Entry 6F56 (X-ray diffraction, 1.94 A resolution); this record covers chains A and D of the 4 polymer chains in the assembly.

== Chain A (and D) ==
Molecule: Glycylpeptide N-tetradecanoyltransferase 1
Organism: Homo sapiens
Notes: EC 2.3.1.97; chain D of this document is another copy of the same molecule, construct and numbering; everything in this record applies to it too
UniProt: P30419 (NMT1_HUMAN), isoform P30419-2; residues 109-496 here correspond to UniProt positions 29-416 (UniProt number = residue number - 80)
Sequence (410 residues; numbered 87 to 496; the number before each row is that of its first residue):
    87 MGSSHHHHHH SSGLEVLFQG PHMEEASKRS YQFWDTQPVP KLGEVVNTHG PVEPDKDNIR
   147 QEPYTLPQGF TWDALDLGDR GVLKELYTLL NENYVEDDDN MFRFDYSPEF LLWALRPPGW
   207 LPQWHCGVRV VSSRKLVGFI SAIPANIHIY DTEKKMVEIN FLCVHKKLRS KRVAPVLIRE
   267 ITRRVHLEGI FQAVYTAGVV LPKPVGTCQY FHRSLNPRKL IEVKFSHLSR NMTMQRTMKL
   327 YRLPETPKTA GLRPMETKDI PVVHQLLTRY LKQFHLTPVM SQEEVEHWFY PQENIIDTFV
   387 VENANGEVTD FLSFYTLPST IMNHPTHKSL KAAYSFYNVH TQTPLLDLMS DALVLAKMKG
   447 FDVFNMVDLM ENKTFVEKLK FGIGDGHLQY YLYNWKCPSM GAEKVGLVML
Not modelled in the structure: 87-114
Differences from the reference sequence: initiating methionine (87); expression tag (88-108); engineered mutation Gln295 (Arg215 in P30419), Phe297 (Trp217 in P30419), Met452 (Ala372 in P30419), Val453 (Leu373 in P30419), Val462 (Leu382 in P30419), His473 (Asn393 in P30419), Met495 (Leu415 in P30419), Leu496 (Gln416 in P30419)
Bound ions: Mg2+: Leu254 (together with tetradecanoyl-coa)
Residues lining bound ligands: tetradecanoyl-coa (MYA): Tyr117, Gln118, Phe119, Trp120, Asn179, Tyr180, Val181, Val243, Ile245, Asn246, Phe247, Leu248, Cys249, Val250, Leu254, Arg255, Ser256, Lys257, Arg258, Val259, Ala260, Pro261, Ile264, Ile267, Thr268, Val271, His272, Ile276, Phe277, Gln278, Ala279, Tyr281, Thr282, Ala283, Val285, Leu287, Tyr479

== Interface between chain A and chain D ==
Contacting residue pairs (10; chain A residue first):
  Thr134(A) - Thr157(D)
  His135(A) - Val217(D)
  Gly136(A) - Val217(D)
  Pro137(A) - Val217(D)
  Pro137(A) - Ser218(D)
  Pro137(A) - Arg220(D)
  Val138(A) - Arg220(D)
  Glu139(A) - Arg220(D)
  Pro140(A) - Ser219(D)
  Pro140(A) - Arg220(D)
Also at the interface, not in a pair above, chain A (8 interface residues in all): Asn133
Also at the interface, not in a pair above, chain D (7 interface residues in all): Glu148, Pro149

== Overview ==
The interface between chain A and chain D involves 8 residues on one side and 7 on the other. Ligands of chain
A: tetradecanoyl-coa.
Both chains are Glycylpeptide N-tetradecanoyltransferase 1 (Homo sapiens). Entry 6F56 (Mutant of Human
N-myristoyltransferase with bound myristoyl-CoA) was determined by X-ray diffraction (same publication as
6FZ2, 6FZ3, 6FZ5, 6EU5 and 6EWF).
